Entry 6ZOB (X-ray diffraction, 2.80 A resolution); this record covers chains A and D of the 5 polymer chains in the assembly.

[Chain A]
Name: Multidrug efflux pump subunit AcrB
Source organism: Escherichia coli K-12
UniProtKB: P31224 (ACRB_ECOLI); residue numbers follow UniProt; this construct covers 1-1049
Chain sequence (1057 residues; row label = number of the first residue in the row):
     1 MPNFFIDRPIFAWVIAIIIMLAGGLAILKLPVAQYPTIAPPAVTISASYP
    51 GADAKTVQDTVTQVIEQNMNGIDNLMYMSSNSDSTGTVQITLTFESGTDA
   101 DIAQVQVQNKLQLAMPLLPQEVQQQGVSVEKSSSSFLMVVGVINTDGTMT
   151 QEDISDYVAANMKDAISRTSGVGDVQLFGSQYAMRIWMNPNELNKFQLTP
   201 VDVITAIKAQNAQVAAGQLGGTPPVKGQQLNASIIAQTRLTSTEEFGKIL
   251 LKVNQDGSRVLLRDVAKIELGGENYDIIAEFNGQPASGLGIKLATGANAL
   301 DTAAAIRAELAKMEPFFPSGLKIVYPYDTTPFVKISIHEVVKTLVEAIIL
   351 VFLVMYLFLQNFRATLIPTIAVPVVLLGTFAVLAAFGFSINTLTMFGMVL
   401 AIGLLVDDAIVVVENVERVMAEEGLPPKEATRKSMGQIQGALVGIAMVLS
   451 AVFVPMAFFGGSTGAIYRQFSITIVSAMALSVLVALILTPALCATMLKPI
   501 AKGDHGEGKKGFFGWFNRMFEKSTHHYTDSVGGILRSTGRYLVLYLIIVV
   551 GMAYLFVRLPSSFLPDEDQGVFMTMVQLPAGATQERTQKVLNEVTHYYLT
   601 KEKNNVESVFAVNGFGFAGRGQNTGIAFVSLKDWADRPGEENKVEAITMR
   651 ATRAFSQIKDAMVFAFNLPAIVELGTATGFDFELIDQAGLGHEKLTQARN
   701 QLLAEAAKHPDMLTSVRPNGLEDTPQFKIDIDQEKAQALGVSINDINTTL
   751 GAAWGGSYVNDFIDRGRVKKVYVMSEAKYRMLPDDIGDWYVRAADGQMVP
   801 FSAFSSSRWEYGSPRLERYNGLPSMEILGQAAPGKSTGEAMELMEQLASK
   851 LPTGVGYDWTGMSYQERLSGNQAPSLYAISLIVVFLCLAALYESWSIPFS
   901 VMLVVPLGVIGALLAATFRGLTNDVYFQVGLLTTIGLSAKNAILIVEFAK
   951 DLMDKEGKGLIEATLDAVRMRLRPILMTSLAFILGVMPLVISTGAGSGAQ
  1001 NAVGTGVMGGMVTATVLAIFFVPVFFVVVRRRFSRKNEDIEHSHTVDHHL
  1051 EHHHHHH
Disordered / not traced: 1036-1057
Sequence notes: expression tag (1050-1057)
Small-molecule neighbours:
  - 3-formyl rifamycin SV (3YI; (2S,12Z,14E,16S,17S,18R,19R,20R,21S,22R,23S,24E)-8-formyl-5,6,9,17,19-pentahydroxy-23-methoxy-2,4,12,16,18,20,22-heptam ethyl-1,11-dioxo-1,2-dihydro-2,7-(epoxypentadeca[1,11,13]trienoimino)naphtho[2,1-b]furan-21-yl acetate): Met-573, Met-575, Gln-577, Phe-617, Ala-618, Gly-619, Met-662, Phe-664, Phe-666, Leu-668, Arg-717, Pro-718, Asn-719, Gly-720, Leu-721, Arg-815, Leu-828
  - ETE (2-{2-[2-2-(methoxy-ethoxy)-ethoxy]-ethoxy}-ethanol): Gly-957, Lys-958, Gly-959
From the paper describing this entry:
  - mutagenesis - G621P: decreased growth in response to 3-formyl rifamycin SV
  - mutagenesis - G621P: unchanged growth in response to RFB
  - mutagenesis - G619P: unchanged growth in response to 3-formyl rifamycin SV
  - mutagenesis - I38A, L393A, I466A, F563A, I671A, L674A: decreased growth in response to drugs with low molecular weight (LMW)
  - mutagenesis - F563A: decreased growth in response to fusidic acid (FUA)
  - mutagenesis - F563A: decreased growth in response to novobiocin
  - mutagenesis - F380A/F563A: decreased growth in response to FUA
  - mutagenesis - F380A/F563A: unchanged growth in response to doxorubicin
  - mutagenesis - T934A, L937A: decreased growth in response to erythromycin
  - mutagenesis - T934A, L937A: unchanged growth in response to Doxorubicin
  - mutagenesis - I38A, L393A, I466A, I671A, L674A: decreased growth in response to beta-lactams, linezolid, and phenicols
  - mutagenesis - F380A/F563A, F563A/L674A: abolished growth in response to DDM
  - mutagenesis - F380A/F563A, F563A: decreased growth in response to beta-lactams
  - mutagenesis - F563A: decreased growth in response to phenicols
  - catalytic residues: Asp-407, Asp-408, Lys-940 (citing earlier work)
  - mutagenesis - T934A, L937A: increased growth in response to beta-lactams
  - mutagenesis - T934A, L937A: increased growth in response to novobiocin
  - mutagenesis - A981C: unchanged growth in response to all the tested drugs

[Chain D]
Name: Darpin
Source organism: synthetic construct
Notes: antibody fragment or engineered binder
Chain sequence (169 residues; each row starts with the number of its first residue):
     1 MRGSHHHHHHGSDLGKKLLEAARAGRDDEVRILMANGADVNAADVVGWTP
    51 LHLAAYWGHLEIVEVLLKNGADVNAYDTLGSTPLHLAAHFGHLEIVEVLL
   101 KNGADVNAKDDNGITPLHLAANRGHLEIVEVLLKYGADVNAQDKFGKTAF
   151 DISINNGNEDLAEILQKLN
Disordered / not traced: 1-12, 167-169

[How chain A and chain D interact]
Pairs across the interface (10):
  Gln-229(A) / Val-45(D)
  Leu-230(A) / Val-45(D)  hydrophobic
  Lys-248(A) / Asn-155(D)
  Lys-248(A) / Asn-156(D)
  Arg-259(A) / Lys-147(D)
  Arg-259(A) / Ile-154(D)
  Leu-261(A) / Asn-155(D)
  Arg-263(A) / Ile-154(D)  hydrogen bond (side chain-backbone)
  Arg-263(A) / Asn-155(D)  hydrogen bond (side chain-backbone)
  Arg-263(A) / Gly-157(D)
Also at the interface, not in a pair above, chain D (7 interface residues in all): Val-46

[In short]
Chain A and chain D form an interface of 6 and 7 residues respectively, with 2 hydrogen bonds. Polar contacts
include Arg-263(A)/Ile-154(D) and Arg-263(A)/Asn-155(D). From the paper: catalytic residues Asp-407(A),
Asp-408(A) and Lys-940(A); I38A, L393A and I466A of chain A, among others, reduce growth in response to drugs
with low molecular weight (LMW); 13 substitutions were tested in all.
Here chain A is Multidrug efflux pump subunit AcrB (Escherichia coli K-12) and chain D is Darpin (synthetic
construct). Entry 6ZOB (3-Formylrifamycin SV binding to the access pocket of AcrB L protomer) was determined
by X-ray diffraction together with 6ZO5, 6ZO6, 6ZO7, 6ZO8, 6ZO9, 6ZOA and 6 further entries from the same
study.
